2GL7 - chains A and C of the 3 polymer chains in the assembly; structure by X-ray diffraction, 2.60 A resolution.

== Chain A ==
Name: Beta-catenin
From: Homo sapiens
UniProtKB: P35222 (CTNB1_HUMAN); numbering as in UniProt (aligned over 138-686)
Amino-acid sequence (550 residues; each row starts with the number of its first residue):
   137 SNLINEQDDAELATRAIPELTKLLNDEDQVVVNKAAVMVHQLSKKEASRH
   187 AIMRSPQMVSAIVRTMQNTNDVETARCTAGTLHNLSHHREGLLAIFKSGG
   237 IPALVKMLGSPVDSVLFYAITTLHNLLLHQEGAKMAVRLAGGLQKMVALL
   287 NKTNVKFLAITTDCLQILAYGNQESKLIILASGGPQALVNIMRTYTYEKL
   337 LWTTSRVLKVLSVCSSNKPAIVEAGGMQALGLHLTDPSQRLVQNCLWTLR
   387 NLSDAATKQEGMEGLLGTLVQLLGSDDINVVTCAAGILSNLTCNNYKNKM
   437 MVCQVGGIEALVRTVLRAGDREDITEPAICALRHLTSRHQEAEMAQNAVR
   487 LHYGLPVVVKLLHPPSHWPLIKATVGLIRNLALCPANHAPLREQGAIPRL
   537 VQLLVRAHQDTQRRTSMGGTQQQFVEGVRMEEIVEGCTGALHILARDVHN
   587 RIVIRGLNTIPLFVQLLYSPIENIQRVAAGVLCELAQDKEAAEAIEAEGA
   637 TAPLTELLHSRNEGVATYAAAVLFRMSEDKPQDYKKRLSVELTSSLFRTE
Unresolved in the structure: 137-141, 550-559, 664-686
Differences from the reference sequence: cloning artifact (137); engineered mutation Glu142 (Tyr in P35222)
UniProt features mapped onto this chain:
  - region: Leu156 to Leu178 (Interaction with BCL9)
  - modified residue: Ser191 (Phosphoserine), Ser246 (Phosphoserine), Tyr331 (Phosphotyrosine), Tyr333 (Phosphotyrosine), Ser552 (Phosphoserine), Thr556 (Microbial infection: Phosphothreonine), Cys619 (S-nitrosocysteine), Ser675 (Phosphoserine)
  - natural variant: Lys292 (K292N: Found in a patient with features of osteopathia striata cranial sclerosis; uncertain significance), Leu388 (L388P: In NEDSDV)
  - mutagenesis: Leu156 (L156A: Abolishes interaction with BCL9 but no effect on interaction with CDH3; when associated with A-159), Leu159 (L159A: No effect on interaction with BCL9 and CDH3. Abolishes interaction with BCL9 but no effect on interaction with CDH3; when associated with A-156), Leu178 (L178A: No effect on interaction with BCL9 and CDH3), Phe253 (F253A: Abolishes or strongly reduces AXIN2 binding), His260 (H260A: Abolishes or strongly reduces AXIN1 and AXIN2 binding. Strongly reduces phosphorylation and degradation; when associated with A-386 and A-383), Lys292 (K292A: Abolishes or strongly reduces AXIN1 and AXIN2 binding), Lys312 (K312E: Abolishes TCF7L2 binding), Tyr333 (Y333F: Abolished phosphorylation by SRC and interaction with isoform M2 of PKM (PKM2)), Lys345 (K345A: Abolishes APC binding), Trp383 (W383A: Abolishes APC binding. Strongly reduces phosphorylation and degradation; when associated with A-260 and A-386), Arg386 (R386A: Strongly reduces APC binding. Strongly reduces phosphorylation and degradation; when associated with A-260 and A-383), Asn426 (N426A: Abolishes TCF7L2 and LEF1 binding), 6 further mutagenesis entries in UniProt

== Chain C ==
Name: B-cell lymphoma 9 protein
From: Homo sapiens
UniProtKB: O00512 (BCL9_HUMAN); residues 347-392 here = UniProt positions 347-392
Amino-acid sequence (46 residues; each row starts with the number of its first residue):
   347 NPDGLSQEQLEHRERSLQTLRDIQRMLFPDEKEFTGAQSGGPQQNP
Unresolved in the structure: 347-351, 375-392
UniProt features mapped onto this chain:
  - region: His358 to Phe374 (Interaction with CTNNB1)
  - modified residue: Ser352 (Phosphoserine)
  - mutagenesis: His358 (H358A: Abolishes interaction with CTNNB1), Arg359 (R359A: Abolishes interaction with CTNNB1), Leu366 (L366A: Abolishes interaction with CTNNB1; when associated with A-369), Ile369 (I369A: Abolishes interaction with CTNNB1; when associated with A-366)

== Chain A / chain C interface ==
Pairs across the interface - 15 pairs, chain A then chain C:
  Leu148(A) - Met372(C)
  Leu148(A) - Leu373(C)
  Ala152(A) - Leu373(C)  hydrophobic
  Glu155(A) - Thr365(C)
  Leu159(A) - Ser362(C)
  Leu159(A) - Leu366(C)  hydrophobic
  Asp162(A) - His358(C)  salt bridge
  Asp164(A) - Arg359(C)  salt bridge
  Val166(A) - Arg359(C)
  Val166(A) - Leu363(C)  hydrophobic
  Val167(A) - Ser362(C)
  Met174(A) - Leu366(C)
  Gln177(A) - Phe374(C)
  Leu178(A) - Leu373(C)  hydrophobic
  Lys181(A) - Phe374(C)
Other interface residues (no listed pair), chain A (16 interface residues in all): Ala149, Leu156, Lys170, Ala171
Other interface residues (no listed pair), chain C (12 interface residues in all): Gln355, Ile369, Gln370

== Summary ==
16 residues of chain A face 12 of chain C across their interface, with 2 salt bridges. Polar pairs include
Asp162(A)-His358(C) and Asp164(A)-Arg359(C). Curated annotation (UniProt) lists 18 mutagenesis sites on chain
A; 4 mutagenesis sites on chain C.
Here chain A is Beta-catenin and chain C is B-cell lymphoma 9 protein, both from Homo sapiens. Entry 2GL7
(Crystal Structure of a beta-catenin/BCL9/Tcf4 complex) was determined by X-ray diffraction.
